PDB entry 3HPF | X-ray diffraction, 1.80 A resolution | chains A and B

[Chain A (and B)]
Molecule: Muconate cycloisomerase
Organism: Oceanobacillus iheyensis HTE831
Notes: chain B of this document is another copy of the same molecule, construct and numbering; everything in this record applies to it too
Reference sequence: Q8EMJ9 (Q8EMJ9_OCEIH); residue numbers follow UniProt; this construct covers 1-391
Chain sequence (391 residues; row label = number of the first residue in the row):
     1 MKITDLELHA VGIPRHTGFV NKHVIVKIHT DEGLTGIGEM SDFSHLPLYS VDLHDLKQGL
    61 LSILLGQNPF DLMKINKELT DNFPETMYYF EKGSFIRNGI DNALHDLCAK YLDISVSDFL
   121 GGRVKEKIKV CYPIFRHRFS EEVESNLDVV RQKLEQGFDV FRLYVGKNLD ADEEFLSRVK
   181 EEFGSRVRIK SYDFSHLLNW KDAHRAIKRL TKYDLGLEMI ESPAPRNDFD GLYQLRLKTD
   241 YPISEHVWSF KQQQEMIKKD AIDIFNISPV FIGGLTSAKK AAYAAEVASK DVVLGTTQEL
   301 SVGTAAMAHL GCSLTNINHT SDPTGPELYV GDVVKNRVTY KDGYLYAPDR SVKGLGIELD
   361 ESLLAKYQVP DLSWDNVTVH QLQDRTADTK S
Unresolved in the structure: 388-391
Construct notes: engineered mutation F90 (Tyr in Q8EMJ9)
Bound ions: Mg2+ site 1: D42, H45, T297 (together with D-galactaric acid); Mg2+ site 2: D193, E221, H246 (together with D-galactaric acid)
Residues lining bound ligands: D-galactaric acid (GAE): R15, D42, H45, Y89, F90, R162, Y164, D193, E221, H246, F271, T296, T297, Q298, D322, R385
Swiss-Prot annotation at these positions:
  - active site: Y164 (Proton acceptor)
  - binding site (substrate): R15, Y89, T296, R385
  - binding site (Mg(2+)): D42, H45, D193, E221, H246, T297
  - site: R162 (Increases basicity of active site Tyr)
  - mutagenesis: H45 (H45Q: Loss of activity), R162 (R162N: 17000-fold reduction in catalytic efficiency), Y164 (Y164F: Loss of activity)
What the authors report for this chain:
  - contacts within the chain: R162-Y164 (hydrogen bond)
  - binding site for D-galactaric acid: F90, R162, T296, T297, R385
  - catalytic residues: R162, Y164
  - conformationally variable residues (order/disorder transition): R385
  - specificity-determining residues: R385
  - mutagenesis - H45Q, Y164F: abolished catalytic activity on D-galactaric acid
  - mutagenesis - R162N: decreased catalytic activity on D-galactaric acid

[Interface between chain A and chain B]
Contacting residue pairs (49):
  L46(A) - D81(B)
  L46(A) - N82(B)
  P47(A) - N82(B)
  L48(A) - N82(B)  hydrogen bond (backbone-backbone)
  L48(A) - F83(B)
  Y49(A) - Y49(B)  hydrogen bond
  Y49(A) - V51(B)  hydrophobic
  Y49(A) - D55(B)
  Y49(A) - F83(B)  hydrophobic
  Y49(A) - E91(B)  hydrogen bond
  Y49(A) - G93(B)
  Y49(A) - I96(B)  hydrophobic
  S50(A) - S50(B)
  S50(A) - V51(B)
  S50(A) - D52(B)  hydrogen bond (backbone-backbone)
  S50(A) - D55(B)  hydrogen bond
  V51(A) - Y49(B)  hydrophobic
  V51(A) - S50(B)
  D52(A) - S50(B)  hydrogen bond (backbone-backbone)
  D55(A) - Y49(B)
  D55(A) - S50(B)  hydrogen bond
  D55(A) - S373(B)
  D55(A) - W374(B)  hydrogen bond (side chain-backbone)
  N82(A) - L46(B)
  N82(A) - P47(B)
  N82(A) - L48(B)  hydrogen bond (backbone-backbone)
  F83(A) - L48(B)
  F83(A) - Y49(B)  hydrophobic
  P84(A) - Y88(B)
  T86(A) - T86(B)
  T86(A) - M87(B)
  T86(A) - Y88(B)
  M87(A) - T86(B)
  M87(A) - M87(B)  hydrophobic
  M87(A) - N227(B)
  Y88(A) - P84(B)
  Y88(A) - T86(B)
  E91(A) - Y49(B)  hydrogen bond
  G93(A) - Y49(B)
  I96(A) - Y49(B)  hydrophobic
  N227(A) - M87(B)
  N227(A) - K251(B)
  D228(A) - K251(B)  salt bridge
  K251(A) - N227(B)
  K259(A) - K259(B)
  S373(A) - D55(B)
  W374(A) - D55(B)  hydrogen bond (backbone-side chain)
  V379(A) - D81(B)
  V379(A) - N82(B)
Also at the interface, not in a pair above, chain A (30 interface residues in all): L56, G59, D81, E85, R226, D371
Also at the interface, not in a pair above, chain B (31 interface residues in all): L56, G59, E85, K92, R226, D228, D371, V379

[Overview]
Chain A and chain B form an interface of 30 and 31 residues respectively; the contacts include 11 hydrogen
bonds and 1 salt bridge. Polar pairs include D228(A)-K251(B), Y49(A)-Y49(B) and Y49(A)-E91(B). Bound to chain
A: D-galactaric acid. From the paper: catalytic residues R162(A) and Y164(A); H45Q and Y164F of chain A
abolish catalytic activity on D-galactaric acid.
Both chains are Muconate cycloisomerase (Oceanobacillus iheyensis HTE831). Entry 3HPF (Crystal structure of
the mutant Y90F of divergent galactarate dehydratase from Oceanobacillus iheyensis complexed with Mg ...) was
determined by X-ray diffraction together with 3FYY, 3ES7, 3ES8 and 2OQY from the same study.
